7VQX - chains A and R of the 6 polymer chains in the assembly; structure by electron microscopy, 2.74 A resolution.

Chain A:
Protein: Guanine nucleotide-binding protein G(s) subunit alpha isoforms short
Source organism: Bos taurus
UniProtKB: P04896 (GNAS2_BOVIN); numbering as in UniProt (aligned over 1-394)
Sequence (394 residues; each row starts with the number of its first residue):
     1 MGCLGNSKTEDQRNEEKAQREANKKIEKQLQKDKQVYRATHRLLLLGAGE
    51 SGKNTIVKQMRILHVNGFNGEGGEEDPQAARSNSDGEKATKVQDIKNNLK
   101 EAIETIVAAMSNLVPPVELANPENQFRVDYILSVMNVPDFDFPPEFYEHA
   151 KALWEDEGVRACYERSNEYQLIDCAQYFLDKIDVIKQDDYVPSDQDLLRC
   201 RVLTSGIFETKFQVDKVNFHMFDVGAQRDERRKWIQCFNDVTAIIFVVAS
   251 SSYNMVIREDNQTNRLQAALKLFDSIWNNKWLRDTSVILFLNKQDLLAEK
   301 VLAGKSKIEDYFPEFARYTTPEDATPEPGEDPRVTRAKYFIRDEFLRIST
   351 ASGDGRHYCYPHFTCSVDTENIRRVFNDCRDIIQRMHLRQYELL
Not modelled in the structure: 1-8, 63-203, 253-260
Sequence notes: engineered mutation Asn54 (Ser in P04896), Ala226 (Gly in P04896), Ala268 (Glu in P04896), Lys271 (Asn in P04896), Asp274 (Lys in P04896), Lys280 (Arg in P04896), Asp284 (Thr in P04896), Thr285 (Ile in P04896), Ser366 (Ala in P04896)
Curated features (UniProtKB/Swiss-Prot):
  - region: Arg42 to Lys53, Thr55 (G1 motif), Asp196 to Thr204 (G2 motif), Phe219 to Gly225, Gln227, Arg228 (G3 motif), Ile288 to Asp295 (G4 motif), Thr364, Cys365, Val367 to Thr369 (G5 motif)
  - binding site (GTP): Gly47 to Lys53, Thr55, Leu197 to Thr204, Asp223 to Gly225, Gln227, Asn292 to Asp295
  - binding site (Mg(2+)): Thr204
  - modified residue: Ser352 (Phosphoserine)
  - lipidation: Gly2 (N-palmitoyl glycine), Cys3 (S-palmitoyl cysteine)
  - cross-link: Lys300 (Glycyl lysine isopeptide (Lys-Gly) (interchain with G-Cter in ubiquitin))

Chain R:
Protein: Vasoactive intestinal polypeptide receptor 2
Source organism: Homo sapiens
UniProtKB: P41587 (VIPR2_HUMAN); residue numbers follow UniProt; this construct covers 24-438
Sequence (573 residues; row label = number of the first residue in the row):
    24 ECRFHLEIQEEETKCAELLRSQTEKHKACSGVWDNITCWRPANVGETVTV
    74 PCPKVFSNFYSKAGNISKNCTSDGWSETFPDFVDACGYSDPEDESKITFY
   124 ILVKAIYTLGYSVSLMSLATGSIILCLFRKLHCTRNYIHLNLFLSFILRA
   174 ISVLVKDDVLYSSSGTLHCPDQPSSWVGCKLSLVFLQYCIMANFFWLLVE
   224 GLYLHTLLVAMLPPRRCFLAYLLIGWGLPTVCIGAWTAARLYLEDTGCWD
   274 TNDHSVPWWVIRIPILISIIVNFVLFISIIRILLQKLTSPDVGGNDQSQY
   324 KRLAKSTLLLIPLFGVHYMVFAVFPISISSKYQILFELCLGSFQGLVVAV
   374 LYCFLNSEVQCELKRKWRSRCPTPSASRDYRVCGSSFSRNGSEGALQFHR
   424 GSRAQSFLQTETSVIVFTLEDFVGDWEQTAAYNLDQVLEQGGVSSLLQNL
   474 AVSVTPIQRIVRSGENALKIDIHVIIPYEGLSADQMAQIEEVFKVVYPVD
   524 DHHFKVILPYGTLVIDGVTPNMLNYFGRPYEGIAVFDGKKITVTGTLWNG
   574 NKIIDERLITPDGSMLFRVTINS
Not modelled in the structure: 313-321, 394-596
Disulfide bonds: Cys38-Cys61, Cys52-Cys93, Cys75-Cys109, Cys202-Cys271
Sequence notes: expression tag (439-596)
Curated features (UniProtKB/Swiss-Prot):
  - glycosylation (N-linked (GlcNAc...) asparagine): Asn58, Asn88, Asn92
  - mutagenesis: Phe79 (F79A: Decreased ADCYAP1/PACAP27 potency for VIPR2), Tyr123 (Y123A: Decreased ADCYAP1/PACAP27 potency for VIPR2), Tyr184 (Y184A: Decreased ADCYAP1/PACAP27 potency for VIPR2), Leu209 (L209A: Increased ADCYAP1/PACAP27 potency for VIPR2), Ile357 (I357A: Decreased ADCYAP1/PACAP27 potency for VIPR2)
What the authors report for this chain:
  - mutagenesis - R26A (2.1-fold), L209F (3-fold): increased signaling with Pituitary adenylate cyclase-activating polypeptide 27
  - contacts within the chain: Glu24-Ser185 (hydrogen bond), Phe27-Trp199 (hydrophobic contact), Glu30-Cys192 (hydrogen bond)
  - mutagenesis - R26A/F27A/H28A (13.3-fold), F27A: decreased signaling with Pituitary adenylate cyclase-activating polypeptide 27
  - mutagenesis - H28A (1.2-fold): unchanged signaling with Pituitary adenylate cyclase-activating polypeptide 27

Chain A / chain R interface:
Contacting residue pairs (27; chain A residue first):
  Gln35(A) - Arg238(R)
  His41(A) - Met234(R)
  Val217(A) - Met234(R)  hydrophobic
  Phe219(A) - Met234(R)  hydrophobic
  Phe376(A) - Met234(R)  hydrophobic
  Arg380(A) - Val232(R)  hydrogen bond (side chain-backbone)
  Asp381(A) - Lys309(R)  salt bridge
  Gln384(A) - Leu231(R)  hydrogen bond (side chain-backbone)
  Gln384(A) - Lys309(R)  hydrogen bond
  Arg385(A) - Lys309(R)  hydrogen bond (side chain-backbone)
  His387(A) - Leu230(R)  hydrogen bond (side chain-backbone)
  Leu388(A) - Leu231(R)  hydrophobic
  Leu388(A) - Leu306(R)  hydrophobic
  Leu388(A) - Lys309(R)
  Gln390(A) - Arg158(R)
  Tyr391(A) - Arg158(R)
  Tyr391(A) - His162(R)
  Tyr391(A) - Tyr226(R)
  Tyr391(A) - Leu227(R)  hydrophobic
  Glu392(A) - Arg325(R)  hydrogen bond (backbone-side chain)
  Glu392(A) - Leu332(R)
  Glu392(A) - Asn379(R)
  Leu393(A) - Leu306(R)  hydrophobic
  Leu393(A) - Arg325(R)
  Leu393(A) - Ser329(R)  hydrogen bond (backbone-side chain)
  Leu393(A) - Leu333(R)  hydrophobic
  Leu394(A) - Leu310(R)  hydrophobic
Also at the interface, not in a pair above, chain A (17 interface residues in all): Cys379
Also at the interface, not in a pair above, chain R (22 interface residues in all): Leu235, Ile305, Ser312, Leu336, Ser380
The authors on this interface:
  - interface residues, chain R: Met234(R), Leu235(R)

Overview:
17 residues of chain A face 22 of chain R across their interface; the contacts include 7 hydrogen bonds and 1
salt bridge. Among the polar pairs are Asp381(A)-Lys309(R), Arg380(A)-Val232(R) and Gln384(A)-Leu231(R). The
paper reports that R26A and L209F of chain R increase signaling with Pituitary adenylate cyclase-activating
polypeptide 27; interface residues Met234(R) and Leu235(R); 5 substitutions were tested in all.
Chain A is Guanine nucleotide-binding protein G(s) subunit alpha isoforms short (Bos taurus) and chain R is
Vasoactive intestinal polypeptide receptor 2 (Homo sapiens); the structure, Cryo-EM structure of human
vasoactive intestinal polypeptide receptor 2 (VIP2R) in complex with PACAP27 and Gs, was determined by
electron microscopy, deposited together with 7WBJ.
